5IVT - chains A and B; structure by X-ray diffraction, 1.15 A resolution.

[Chain A (and B)]
Protein: Protease
From: Human immunodeficiency virus 1
Notes: chain B of this document is another copy of the same molecule, construct and numbering; everything in this record applies to it too
UniProt: C8B467 (C8B467_9HIV1); numbering as in UniProt (aligned over 1-99)
Chain sequence (99 residues; row label = number of the first residue in the row):
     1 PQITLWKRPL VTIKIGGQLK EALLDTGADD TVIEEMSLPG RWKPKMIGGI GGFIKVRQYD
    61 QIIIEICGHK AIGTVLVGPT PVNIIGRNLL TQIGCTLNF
Construct notes: engineered mutation Lys-7 (Gln in C8B467), Ile-33 (Leu in C8B467), Ile-63 (Leu in C8B467)
Residues lining bound ligands: 6EE ((betaS)-4-chloro-beta-(3,5-difluorophenyl)-N-(5-fluoro-4-{2-[(2R,5S)-5-({[(2,2,2-trifluoroethyl)carbamoyl]oxy}methyl)morpholin-2-yl]ethyl}pyridin-3-yl)-L-phenylalaninamide): Arg-8, Leu-23, Asp-25, Gly-27, Ala-28, Asp-29, Asp-30, Val-32, Ile-47, Gly-48, Gly-49, Ile-50, Pro-81, Val-82, Ile-84

[Chain A / chain B interface]
Contacting residue pairs - 104 pairs, chain A then chain B:
  Pro-1(A) with Leu-97(B); Asn-98(B); Phe-99(B), hydrogen bond (backbone-backbone)
  Gln-2(A) with Thr-96(B); Leu-97(B); Asn-98(B), hydrogen bond
  Ile-3(A) with Thr-96(B); Leu-97(B), hydrogen bond (backbone-backbone); Phe-99(B), hydrophobic
  Leu-5(A) with Thr-26(B); Arg-87(B), hydrogen bond (backbone-side chain); Leu-90(B), hydrophobic; Thr-91(B); Cys-95(B)
  Trp-6(A) with Arg-87(B), hydrogen bond (backbone-side chain); Thr-91(B)
  Lys-7(A) with Arg-87(B)
  Arg-8(A) with Asp-29(B), salt bridge; Arg-87(B)
  Pro-9(A) with Thr-26(B); Arg-87(B); Leu-97(B), hydrophobic
  Leu-23(A) with Gly-27(B)
  Leu-24(A) with Thr-26(B), hydrogen bond (backbone-side chain)
  Asp-25(A) with Asp-25(B); Thr-26(B); Gly-27(B), hydrogen bond (side chain-backbone)
  Thr-26(A) with Leu-5(B); Pro-9(B); Leu-24(B), hydrogen bond (side chain-backbone); Asp-25(B); Thr-26(B), hydrogen bond (side chain-backbone); Leu-97(B)
  Gly-27(A) with Leu-23(B); Asp-25(B), hydrogen bond (backbone-side chain)
  Asp-29(A) with Arg-8(B), salt bridge
  Val-32(A) with Ile-50(B), hydrophobic
  Ile-47(A) with Ile-50(B), hydrophobic
  Gly-48(A) with Ile-50(B)
  Gly-49(A) with Ile-50(B); Pro-81(B)
  Ile-50(A) with Val-32(B), hydrophobic; Ile-47(B), hydrophobic; Gly-49(B); Ile-50(B), hydrogen bond (backbone-backbone); Gly-51(B), hydrogen bond (backbone-backbone); Gly-52(B); Ile-54(B), hydrophobic; Thr-80(B)
  Gly-51(A) with Gly-51(B); Gly-52(B); Ile-54(B)
  Gly-52(A) with Ile-50(B); Gly-51(B)
  Ile-54(A) with Ile-50(B)
  Cys-67(A) with Phe-99(B), hydrophobic
  His-69(A) with Phe-99(B)
  Thr-80(A) with Ile-50(B)
  Pro-81(A) with Gly-49(B)
  Arg-87(A) with Leu-5(B), hydrogen bond (side chain-backbone); Trp-6(B), hydrogen bond (side chain-backbone); Lys-7(B); Arg-8(B); Pro-9(B)
  Leu-90(A) with Leu-5(B), hydrophobic
  Thr-91(A) with Leu-5(B); Trp-6(B)
  Gln-92(A) with Trp-6(B)
  Ile-93(A) with Phe-99(B)
  Gly-94(A) with Asn-98(B); Phe-99(B)
  Cys-95(A) with Leu-5(B); Leu-97(B), hydrophobic; Asn-98(B); Phe-99(B), hydrophobic
  Thr-96(A) with Gln-2(B); Ile-3(B); Thr-4(B); Thr-96(B); Leu-97(B); Asn-98(B), hydrogen bond (backbone-backbone)
  Leu-97(A) with Pro-1(B); Gln-2(B); Ile-3(B), hydrogen bond (backbone-backbone); Pro-9(B), hydrophobic; Leu-24(B), hydrophobic; Thr-26(B); Cys-95(B), hydrophobic; Thr-96(B); Leu-97(B), hydrophobic
  Asn-98(A) with Pro-1(B); Gln-2(B), hydrogen bond; Gly-94(B); Cys-95(B); Thr-96(B), hydrogen bond (backbone-backbone); Asn-98(B), hydrogen bond
  Phe-99(A) with Pro-1(B), hydrogen bond (backbone-backbone); Ile-3(B), hydrophobic; Leu-24(B), hydrophobic; Cys-67(B), hydrophobic; His-69(B); Ile-93(B); Gly-94(B); Cys-95(B), hydrophobic
Also at the interface, not in a pair above, chain A (41 interface residues in all): Thr-4, Phe-53, Pro-79, Ile-84
Also at the interface, not in a pair above, chain B (38 interface residues in all): Gly-48, Ile-84

[Summary]
41 residues of chain A face 38 of chain B across their interface, with 20 hydrogen bonds and 2 salt bridges.
Polar contacts include Arg-8(A)/Asp-29(B), Gln-2(A)/Asn-98(B) and Leu-5(A)/Arg-87(B). Bound to chain A:
compound 6EE.
Both chains are Protease (Human immunodeficiency virus 1). Entry 5IVT (Crystal Structure of HIV Protease
complexed with
[(1S)-1-[(S)-(4-chlorophenyl)-(3,5-difluorophenyl)methyl]-2-[[5-fluoro-4-[2-[(2R,5S)-5-(2,2,2-trifluoroethylcarbamoyloxymethyl)morpholin-4-ium-2-yl]ethyl]pyridin-1-ium-3-yl]amino]-2-oxo-ethyl]ammonium)
was determined by X-ray diffraction together with 5IVQ, 5IVR and 5IVS from the same study.
